8PDR - chains C and D of the 33 polymer chains in the assembly; structure by electron microscopy, 4.00 A resolution.

Chain C (and D):
Molecule: Nucleoprotein
Source organism: Human metapneumovirus (strain CAN97-83)
Notes: chain D of this document is another copy of the same molecule, construct and numbering; everything in this record applies to it too
UniProt: Q6WBA1 (NCAP_HMPVC); residues 1-394 here = UniProt positions 1-394
Sequence (401 residues; each row starts with the number of its first residue):
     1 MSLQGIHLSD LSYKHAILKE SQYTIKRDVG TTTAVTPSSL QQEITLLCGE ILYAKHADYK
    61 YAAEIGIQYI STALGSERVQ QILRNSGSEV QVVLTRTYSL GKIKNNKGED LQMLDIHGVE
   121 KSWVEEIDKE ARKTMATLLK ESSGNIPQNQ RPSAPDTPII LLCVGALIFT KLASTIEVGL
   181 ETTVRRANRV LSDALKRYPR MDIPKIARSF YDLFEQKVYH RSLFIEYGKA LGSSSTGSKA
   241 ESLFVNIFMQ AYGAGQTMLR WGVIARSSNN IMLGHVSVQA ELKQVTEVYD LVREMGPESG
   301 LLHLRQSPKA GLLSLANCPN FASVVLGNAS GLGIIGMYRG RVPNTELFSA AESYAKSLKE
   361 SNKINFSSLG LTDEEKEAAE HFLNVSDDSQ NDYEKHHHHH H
Not modelled in the structure: 1-9, 361-401
Construct notes: variant Ile103 (Val in Q6WBA1), His220 (Tyr in Q6WBA1); expression tag (395-401)
Reported in the primary citation:
  - mutagenesis - L111E: decreased signaling

Chain C / chain D interface:
Pairs across the interface (52; chain C residue first):
  Ala73(C) - Ile25(D)
  Arg78(C) - Tyr23(D)  hydrogen bond
  Gln81(C) - Tyr23(D)  hydrogen bond
  Gly228(C) - Leu18(D)
  Lys229(C) - Ile17(D)
  Ala230(C) - Ile25(D)
  Leu231(C) - Pro308(D)
  Gly232(C) - Pro308(D)
  Gly232(C) - Lys309(D)
  Ser233(C) - Leu18(D)  hydrogen bond (side chain-backbone)
  Ser233(C) - Ser21(D)
  Ser234(C) - Ile25(D)
  Ser234(C) - Arg27(D)  hydrogen bond
  Ser234(C) - Pro308(D)
  Ser235(C) - Arg27(D)
  Ser235(C) - Ser86(D)  hydrogen bond (side chain-backbone)
  Ser235(C) - Arg305(D)
  Ser235(C) - Gln306(D)
  Ser235(C) - Ser307(D)
  Thr236(C) - Arg27(D)  hydrogen bond (backbone-side chain)
  Thr236(C) - Val218(D)
  Thr236(C) - Arg305(D)
  Thr236(C) - Gln306(D)
  Thr236(C) - Pro308(D)
  Gly237(C) - Gln306(D)
  Val245(C) - Pro308(D)
  Asn246(C) - Ala310(D)
  Asn246(C) - Gly311(D)
  Met249(C) - Lys14(D)  hydrogen bond (backbone-side chain)
  Met249(C) - Leu18(D)  hydrophobic
  Tyr252(C) - Asp10(D)
  Tyr252(C) - Tyr13(D)
  Tyr252(C) - Lys14(D)
  Arg260(C) - Asp10(D)  salt bridge
  Val263(C) - Lys283(D)
  Ile264(C) - Lys283(D)
  Ser267(C) - Gln279(D)
  Ser267(C) - Lys283(D)  hydrogen bond
  Ser268(C) - Lys283(D)
  Val292(C) - Tyr13(D)  hydrogen bond (backbone-side chain)
  Arg293(C) - Tyr13(D)
  Gly296(C) - Tyr13(D)
  Pro297(C) - Tyr13(D)
  Pro297(C) - Ala16(D)  hydrophobic
  Pro297(C) - Ile17(D)
  Glu298(C) - Ile17(D)
  Ser299(C) - Tyr13(D)
  Leu332(C) - Ala280(D)  hydrophobic
  Leu358(C) - Val276(D)
  Lys359(C) - His275(D)  hydrogen bond (backbone-side chain)
  Lys359(C) - Val276(D)
  Lys359(C) - Ser277(D)
Also at the interface, not in a pair above, chain C (35 interface residues in all): Lys239, Ser242, Leu301, Glu360
Also at the interface, not in a pair above, chain D (29 interface residues in all): Gly87, Tyr219, Ser222, Leu312

Summary:
35 residues of chain C face 29 of chain D across their interface, with 10 hydrogen bonds and 1 salt bridge.
Among the polar pairs are Arg260(C)-Asp10(D), Arg78(C)-Tyr23(D) and Gln81(C)-Tyr23(D). The paper reports that
L111E of chain C reduces signaling.
Both chains are Nucleoprotein (Human metapneumovirus (strain CAN97-83)). Entry 8PDR (Rigid body fit of
assembled HMPV N-RNA spiral bound to the C-terminal region of P) was determined by electron microscopy,
deposited together with 8PDL, 8PDM, 8PDN, 8PDO, 8PDP, 8PDQ and 8PDS.
